PDB entry 8H67 | electron microscopy, 3.80 A resolution | chains C and L of the 15 polymer chains in the assembly

== Chain C ==
Molecule: Target DNA
Sequence (11 nucleotides; each row starts with the number of its first residue; numbers below 1 keep their minus sign (DA-7 is residue -7)):
    -7 ATAAACATGG A

== Chain L ==
Name: CRISPR associated protein Cas8
From: Synechocystis sp. PCC 6714
Reference sequence: A0A068N831 (A0A068N831_SYNY4); residues 33-551 here correspond to UniProt positions 1-519 (UniProt number = residue number - 32)
Chain sequence (603 residues; each row starts with the number of its first residue; numbers below 1 keep their minus sign (Met-51 is residue -51)):
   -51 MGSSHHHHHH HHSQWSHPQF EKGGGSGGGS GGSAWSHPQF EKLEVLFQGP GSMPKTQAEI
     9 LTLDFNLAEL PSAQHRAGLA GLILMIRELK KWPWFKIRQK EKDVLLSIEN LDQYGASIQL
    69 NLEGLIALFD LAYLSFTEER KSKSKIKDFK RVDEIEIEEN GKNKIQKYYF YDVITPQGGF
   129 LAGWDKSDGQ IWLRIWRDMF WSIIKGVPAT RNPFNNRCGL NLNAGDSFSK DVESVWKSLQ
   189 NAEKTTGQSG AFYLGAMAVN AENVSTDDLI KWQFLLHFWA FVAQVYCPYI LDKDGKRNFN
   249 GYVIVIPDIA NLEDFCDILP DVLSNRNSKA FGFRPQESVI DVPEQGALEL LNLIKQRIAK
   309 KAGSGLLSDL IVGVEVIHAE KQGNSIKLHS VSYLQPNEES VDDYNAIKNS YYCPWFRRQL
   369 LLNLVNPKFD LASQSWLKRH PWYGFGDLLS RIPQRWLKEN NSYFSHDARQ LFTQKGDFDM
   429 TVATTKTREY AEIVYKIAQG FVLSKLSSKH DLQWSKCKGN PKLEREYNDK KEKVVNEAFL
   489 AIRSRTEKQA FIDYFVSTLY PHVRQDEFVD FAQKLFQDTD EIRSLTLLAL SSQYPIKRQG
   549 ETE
Unresolved in the structure: -51 to 6, 92-117, 374-378, 424-433, 511-514, 548-551
Sequence notes: initiating methionine (-51); expression tag (-50 to 32)
What the authors report for this chain:
  - binding site for Non target DNA: Pro156, Asn332
  - binding site for Target DNA (chain C): Asn332, Ser333

== Interface between chain C and chain L ==
Pairs across the interface - 8 pairs, chain C then chain L:
  DC-2(C) - Asn332(L)  base contact
  DC-2(C) - Ser333(L)  sugar contact
  DA-1(C) - Val155(L)  sugar contact
  DT0(C) - Val155(L)  sugar contact
  DT0(C) - Ala157(L)  base contact
  DT0(C) - Gly198(L)  phosphate contact
  DT0(C) - Met205(L)  phosphate contact
  DG1(C) - Ser197(L)  hydrogen bond to the phosphate
Interface residues without a listed pair, chain C (5 interface residues in all): DA-7
Interface residues without a listed pair, chain L (9 interface residues in all): Thr158, Lys241

== Overview ==
5 residues of chain C face 9 of chain L across their interface; the contacts include 1 hydrogen bond. Its one
hydrogen-bonded contact is DG1(C)-Ser197(L). The paper reports a binding site for Non target DNA at Pro156(L)
and Asn332(L); a binding site for Target DNA (chain C) at Asn332(L) and Ser333(L).
Here chain C is Target DNA and chain L is CRISPR associated protein Cas8 (Synechocystis sp. PCC 6714). Entry
8H67 (type I-B Cascade bound to a PAM-containing dsDNA target at 3.8 angstrom resolution) was determined by
electron microscopy, deposited together with 8IP0.
